6J9J - chains A and B; structure by X-ray diffraction, 1.78 A resolution.

== Chain A ==
Name: Histone-lysine N-methyltransferase SETD2
From: Homo sapiens
Notes: EC 2.1.1.43, 2.1.1.-
UniProt: Q9BYW2 (SETD2_HUMAN); residues 1447-1703 here = UniProt positions 1447-1703
Chain sequence (257 residues; row label = number of the first residue in the row):
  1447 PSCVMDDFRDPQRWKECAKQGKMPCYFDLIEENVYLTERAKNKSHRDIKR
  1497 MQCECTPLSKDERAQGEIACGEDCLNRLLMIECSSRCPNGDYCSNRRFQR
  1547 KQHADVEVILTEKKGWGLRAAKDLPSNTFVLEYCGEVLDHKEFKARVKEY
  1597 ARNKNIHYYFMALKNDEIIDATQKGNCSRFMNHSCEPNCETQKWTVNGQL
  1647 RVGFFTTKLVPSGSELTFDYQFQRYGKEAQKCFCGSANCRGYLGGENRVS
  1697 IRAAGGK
Unresolved in the structure: 1487-1496
Sequence notes: conflict Ala1486 (Lys in Q9BYW2)
UniProt features mapped onto this chain:
  - binding site (Zn(2+)): Cys1499, Cys1501, Cys1516, Cys1520, Cys1529, Cys1533, Cys1539, Cys1631, Cys1678, Cys1680, Cys1685
  - binding site (S-adenosyl-L-methionine): Lys1560 to Trp1562, His1603 to Tyr1605, Asn1628, His1629, Gln1676, Phe1679
  - modified residue: Ser1696 (Phosphoserine)
  - natural variant: Asp1453 (D1453N: In ALL; uncertain significance), Asp1493 (D1493N: In ALL; uncertain significance), Leu1609 (L1609P: In ALL; uncertain significance), Lys1654 (K1654Q: In ALL; uncertain significance), Thr1663 (T1663M: In ALL; uncertain significance)
  - mutagenesis: Phe1589 (F1589A: Strongly reduced methyltransferase activity), Tyr1604 (Y1604A: Increased methyltransferase activity), Arg1625 (R1625H/G: Loss of methyltransferase activity. Abolishes ability to monomethylate STAT1), Cys1631 (C1631A: Does not affect methyltransferase activity), Glu1636 (E1636A: Increased methyltransferase activity), Thr1637 (T1637A: Increased methyltransferase activity), Phe1668 (F1668A: Strongly reduced methyltransferase activity), Gln1669 (Q1669A: Loss of methyltransferase activity), Arg1670 (R1670A/V/L/I/F: Impaired methyltransferase activity; R1670P/W/K/Q: Loss of methyltransferase activity), Tyr1671 (Y1671A: Strongly reduced methyltransferase activity)
Metal / ion sites: Zn2+ site 1: Cys1499, Cys1501, Cys1516, Cys1520; Zn2+ site 2: Cys1516, Cys1529, Cys1533, Cys1539; Zn2+ site 3: Cys1631, Cys1678, Cys1680, Cys1685
Ligand contacts: S-adenosylhomocysteine (SAH): Lys1560, Gly1561, Trp1562, Ile1602, His1603, Tyr1604, Tyr1605, Arg1625, Phe1626, Met1627, Asn1628, His1629, Tyr1666, Gln1676, Lys1677, Cys1678, Phe1679, Cys1680, Leu1689
From the paper describing this entry:
  - mutagenesis - K1600E, K1673E: abolished catalytic activity on H3.3S31E
  - mutagenesis - K1600E/K1673E: decreased catalytic activity on H3.3S31E
  - mutagenesis - K1600A/K1673A: decreased catalytic activity
  - specificity-determining residues: Lys1600, Lys1673 (by similarity / conservation)

== Chain B ==
Name: H3.3S31phK36M(29-42)
Chain sequence (14 residues; each row starts with the number of its first residue):
    29 APSTGGVMKPHRYR
Modified / non-standard residues: Ser31 (phosphoserine; SEP)

== How chain A and chain B interact ==
Residue-residue contacts - 52 pairs, chain A then chain B:
  Tyr1579(A) - Met36(B)
  Phe1589(A) - Val35(B)  hydrophobic
  Val1593(A) - Pro30(B)  hydrophobic
  Ala1597(A) - Pro30(B)  hydrophobic
  Tyr1604(A) - Thr32(B)  hydrogen bond (side chain-backbone)
  Tyr1604(A) - Gly33(B)
  Tyr1605(A) - Met36(B)
  Phe1606(A) - Gly34(B)
  Phe1606(A) - Val35(B)
  Phe1606(A) - Met36(B)  hydrogen bond (backbone-backbone)
  Met1607(A) - Met36(B)
  Met1607(A) - Pro38(B)  hydrophobic
  Ala1608(A) - Val35(B)
  Ala1608(A) - Met36(B)  hydrogen bond (backbone-backbone)
  Ala1608(A) - Pro38(B)
  Glu1636(A) - Arg40(B)  salt bridge
  Glu1636(A) - Tyr41(B)  hydrogen bond (side chain-backbone)
  Thr1637(A) - Pro38(B)
  Thr1637(A) - His39(B)  hydrogen bond (side chain-backbone)
  Thr1637(A) - Arg40(B)
  Gln1638(A) - Arg40(B)
  Lys1639(A) - Pro38(B)
  Thr1653(A) - Tyr41(B)
  Phe1664(A) - Met36(B)  hydrophobic
  Asp1665(A) - His39(B)
  Tyr1666(A) - Met36(B)
  Tyr1666(A) - Lys37(B)  hydrogen bond (backbone-backbone)
  Gln1667(A) - Lys37(B)
  Gln1667(A) - His39(B)
  Phe1668(A) - Gly33(B)
  Phe1668(A) - Gly34(B)
  Phe1668(A) - Val35(B)
  Phe1668(A) - Met36(B)  hydrophobic
  Gln1669(A) - Gly34(B)
  Gln1669(A) - Val35(B)  hydrogen bond (backbone-backbone)
  Gln1669(A) - Lys37(B)
  Arg1670(A) - Gly33(B)
  Tyr1671(A) - Pro30(B)  hydrophobic
  Tyr1671(A) - Thr32(B)
  Tyr1671(A) - Gly33(B)  hydrogen bond (backbone-backbone)
  Tyr1671(A) - Gly34(B)
  Gly1672(A) - Pro30(B)
  Gly1672(A) - Ser31(B)
  Gly1672(A) - Thr32(B)
  Gly1672(A) - Gly33(B)  hydrogen bond (backbone-backbone)
  Lys1673(A) - Ala29(B)
  Lys1673(A) - Pro30(B)  hydrogen bond (backbone-backbone)
  Lys1673(A) - Ser31(B)  hydrogen bond (backbone-backbone)
  Glu1674(A) - Ser31(B)  hydrogen bond (backbone-backbone)
  Arg1694(A) - Ala29(B)
  Ile1697(A) - Pro30(B)
  Ala1700(A) - Val35(B)
Interface residues without a listed pair, chain A (35 interface residues in all): Met1526, Lys1600, Ile1602, Pro1633, Val1648, Gln1676, Gly1701
Interface features reported in the paper:
  - pairs named by the authors: Lys1600(A)-Ser31(B) (water-mediated contact), Lys1673(A)-Ser31(B) (water-mediated contact)

== Overview ==
The interface between chain A and chain B involves 35 residues on one side and 13 on the other; the contacts
include 12 hydrogen bonds and 1 salt bridge. Polar pairs include Glu1636(A)-Arg40(B), Tyr1604(A)-Thr32(B) and
Glu1636(A)-Tyr41(B). The paper describes water-mediated contacts between Lys1600(A) and Ser31(B) and
Lys1673(A) and Ser31(B). From the paper: K1600E and K1673E of chain A abolish catalytic activity on H3.3S31E;
specificity determinants Lys1600(A) and Lys1673(A); 4 substitutions were tested in all.
Here chain A is Histone-lysine N-methyltransferase SETD2 (Homo sapiens) and chain B is H3.3S31phK36M(29-42).
Entry 6J9J (crystal structure of SESTD2 in complex with H3.3S31phK36M peptide) was determined by X-ray
diffraction.
